Entry 4DQS (X-ray diffraction, 1.66 A resolution); this record covers chains A and C of the 3 polymer chains in the assembly.

[Chain A]
Molecule: DNA polymerase
Source organism: Geobacillus kaustophilus
Notes: EC 2.7.7.7; fragment: un residues 287-878; engineered mutation(s): H539R
UniProtKB: Q5KWC1 (Q5KWC1_GEOKA); residues 285-876 here correspond to UniProt positions 287-878 (UniProt number = residue number + 2)
Sequence (592 residues; each row starts with the number of its first residue):
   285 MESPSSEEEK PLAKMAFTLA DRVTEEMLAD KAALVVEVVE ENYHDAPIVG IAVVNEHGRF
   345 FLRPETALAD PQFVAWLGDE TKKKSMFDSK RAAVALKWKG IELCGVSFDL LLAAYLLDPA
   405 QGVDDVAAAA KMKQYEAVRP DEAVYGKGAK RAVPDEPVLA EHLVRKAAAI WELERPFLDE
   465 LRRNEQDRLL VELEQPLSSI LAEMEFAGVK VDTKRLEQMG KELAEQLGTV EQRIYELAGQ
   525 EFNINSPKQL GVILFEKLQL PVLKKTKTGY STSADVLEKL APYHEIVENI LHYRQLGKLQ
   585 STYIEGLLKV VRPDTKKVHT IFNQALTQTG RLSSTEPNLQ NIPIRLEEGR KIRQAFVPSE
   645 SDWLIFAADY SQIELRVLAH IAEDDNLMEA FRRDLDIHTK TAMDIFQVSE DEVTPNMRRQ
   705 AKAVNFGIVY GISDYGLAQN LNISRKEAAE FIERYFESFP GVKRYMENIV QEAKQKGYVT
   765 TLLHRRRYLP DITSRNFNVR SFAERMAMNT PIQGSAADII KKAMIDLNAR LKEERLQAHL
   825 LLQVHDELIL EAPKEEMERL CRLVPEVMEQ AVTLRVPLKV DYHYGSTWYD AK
Not modelled in the structure: 285-297, 548-553
Ligand contacts: CTP (cytidine-5'-triphosphate): Glu469, Gln470, Asp471, Arg472, Leu473, Leu766, Leu767, His768

[Chain C]
Molecule: 16-nt DNA strand
Sequence (16 nucleotides; numbered 1 to 16; the number before each row is that of its first residue):
     1 GACGTACGTG ATCGCA
Not modelled in the structure: 1-2, 15-16

[Interface between chain A and chain C]
Contacting residue pairs (46; chain A residue first):
  Asn527(A) - DA11(C)  hydrogen bond to the phosphate
  Asn529(A) - DA11(C)  sugar contact
  Ser530(A) - DA11(C)  phosphate contact
  Ser530(A) - DT12(C)  hydrogen bond to the phosphate
  Pro531(A) - DA11(C)  phosphate contact
  Lys532(A) - DT12(C)  phosphate contact
  Lys582(A) - DG8(C)  base contact
  Ser585(A) - DT9(C)  phosphate contact
  Ser585(A) - DG10(C)  phosphate contact
  Thr586(A) - DT9(C)  sugar contact
  Gly590(A) - DT9(C)  phosphate contact
  Leu610(A) - DA6(C)  phosphate contact
  Leu610(A) - DC7(C)  phosphate contact
  Thr611(A) - DA6(C)  phosphate contact
  Gln612(A) - DT5(C)  phosphate contact
  Gln612(A) - DA6(C)  hydrogen bond to the phosphate
  Thr613(A) - DT5(C)  sugar contact
  Arg615(A) - DG4(C)  base contact
  Arg615(A) - DT5(C)  hydrogen bond to the base
  Ser617(A) - DA6(C)  phosphate contact
  Ser617(A) - DC7(C)  hydrogen bond to the phosphate
  Ser618(A) - DC7(C)  sugar contact
  Thr619(A) - DC7(C)  phosphate contact
  Thr619(A) - DG8(C)  phosphate contact
  Glu620(A) - DG8(C)  hydrogen bond to the phosphate
  Asn622(A) - DC7(C)  hydrogen bond to the sugar
  Asn625(A) - DC7(C)  base contact
  Ala707(A) - DC3(C)  hydrogen bond to the base
  Gly711(A) - DC3(C)  base contact
  Tyr714(A) - DC3(C)  sugar contact
  Tyr714(A) - DG4(C)  stacking on the base
  Gly715(A) - DC3(C)  sugar contact
  Ile716(A) - DC3(C)  base contact
  Ser717(A) - DC3(C)  hydrogen bond to the base
  Gly720(A) - DC3(C)  sugar contact
  Leu721(A) - DC3(C)  base contact
  Asn724(A) - DC3(C)  base contact
  Arg771(A) - DT5(C)  salt bridge to the phosphate
  Phe786(A) - DG4(C)  phosphate contact
  Phe786(A) - DT5(C)  phosphate contact
  Arg789(A) - DC3(C)  hydrogen bond to the phosphate
  Arg789(A) - DG4(C)  salt bridge to the phosphate
  Met790(A) - DT5(C)  phosphate contact
  Asn793(A) - DG4(C)  sugar contact
  Gln797(A) - DG4(C)  base contact
  Gln797(A) - DT5(C)  hydrogen bond to the sugar
Other interface residues (no listed pair), chain A (37 interface residues in all): Phe710, Tyr719

[Overview]
37 residues of chain A face 10 of chain C across their interface; the contacts include 11 hydrogen bonds, 2
salt bridges and 1 aromatic stacking contact. Polar pairs include Arg615(A)-DT5(C), Ala707(A)-DC3(C) and
Ser717(A)-DC3(C). Chain A binds CTP.
Chain A is DNA polymerase (Geobacillus kaustophilus) and chain C is a 16-nt DNA strand; the structure, Binary
complex of Bacillus DNA Polymerase I Large Fragment and duplex DNA with rC in primer ..., was determined by
X-ray diffraction together with 4DQI, 4DQP, 4DQQ, 4DQR, 4DS4, 4DS5 and 3 further entries from the same study.
